9MZY - chains A and B; structure by X-ray diffraction, 2.32 A resolution.

# Chain A (and B)
Molecule: Receptor-interacting serine/threonine-protein kinase 1
Organism: Homo sapiens
Notes: EC 2.7.11.1; chain B of this document is another copy of the same molecule, construct and numbering; everything in this record applies to it too
UniProt: Q13546 (RIPK1_HUMAN); residue numbers follow UniProt; this construct covers 8-294
Chain sequence (287 residues; numbered 8 to 294; the number before each row is that of its first residue):
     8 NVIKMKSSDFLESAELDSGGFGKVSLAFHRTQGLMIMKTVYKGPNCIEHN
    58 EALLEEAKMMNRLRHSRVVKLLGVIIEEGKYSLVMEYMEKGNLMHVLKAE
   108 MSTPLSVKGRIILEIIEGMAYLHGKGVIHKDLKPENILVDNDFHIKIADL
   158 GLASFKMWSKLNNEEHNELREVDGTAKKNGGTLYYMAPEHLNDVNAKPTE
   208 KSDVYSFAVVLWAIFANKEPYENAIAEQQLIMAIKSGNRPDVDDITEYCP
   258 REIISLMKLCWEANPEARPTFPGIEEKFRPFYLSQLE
Disordered / not traced: 20-29, 177-187 (chain B: 26-29, 181-187)
Sequence notes: conflict A34 (Cys in Q13546), A127 (Cys in Q13546), A233 (Cys in Q13546), A240 (Cys in Q13546)
Curated features (UniProtKB/Swiss-Prot):
  - active site: D138 (Proton acceptor)
  - binding site (ATP): L23 to V31, K45
  - modified residue (Phosphoserine): S20, S25, S161, S166
  - natural variant: A64 (A64V: In a colorectal adenocarcinoma sample), V81 (V81I: In a colorectal adenocarcinoma sample), A220 (A220V: In a colorectal adenocarcinoma sample)
  - mutagenesis: S25 (S25D: Phophomimetic mutant. Significant loss of kinase activity), K45 (K45A: Abolishes kinase activity), S161 (S161A: Decreases RIPK1 kinase activity; S161E: No effect on RIPK1 autophosphorylation)
Residues lining bound ligands:
  - A1BU6 (1-[(2S,5S)-2,3-dihydro-2,5-methano-1,4-benzoxazepin-4(5H)-yl]-3,3-difluoro-2,2-dimethylpropan-1-one): M67, L70, V75, V76, L78, M92, L129, V134, H136, I154, A155, D156, L157, L159, S161, F162
  - glycine (GLY): V249, I252, T253, E254, Y255, C256, I261

# Chain A / chain B interface
Contacting residue pairs (10; chain A residue first):
  S73(A) - E282(B)
  S73(A) - R286(B)
  R74(A) - R286(B)
  K77(A) - E283(B)
  H151(A) - L290(B)
  E283(A) - R71(B)  salt bridge
  R286(A) - S73(B)
  R286(A) - R74(B)
  L290(A) - H151(B)
  E294(A) - H151(B)  salt bridge
Also at the interface, not in a pair above, chain A (11 interface residues in all): G131, D149, E282
Also at the interface, not in a pair above, chain B (11 interface residues in all): K77, K132, E294

# In short
Chain A and chain B each contribute 11 residues to their interface; the contacts include 2 salt bridges. Polar
pairs include E283(A)-R71(B) and E294(A)-H151(B). Ligands of chain A: compound A1BU6 and glycine.
Chain A and chain B are both Receptor-interacting serine/threonine-protein kinase 1 (Homo sapiens); the
structure, Crystal structure of human RIPK1 with Compound 22, was determined by X-ray diffraction together
with 9MZX and 9MZZ from the same study.
